PDB entry 7KT3 | X-ray diffraction, 1.88 A resolution | chains A and P of the 4 polymer chains in the assembly

Chain A:
Molecule: DNA-directed DNA/RNA polymerase mu
Organism: Homo sapiens
Notes: EC 2.7.7.7
UniProtKB: Q9NP87 (DPOLM_HUMAN); aligned to UniProt positions 132-494 over residues 132-494
Sequence (356 residues; numbered 127 to 494; 12 numbers in that range are skipped by the numbering (no residue carries them; nothing is unmodelled there); the number before each row is that of its first residue):
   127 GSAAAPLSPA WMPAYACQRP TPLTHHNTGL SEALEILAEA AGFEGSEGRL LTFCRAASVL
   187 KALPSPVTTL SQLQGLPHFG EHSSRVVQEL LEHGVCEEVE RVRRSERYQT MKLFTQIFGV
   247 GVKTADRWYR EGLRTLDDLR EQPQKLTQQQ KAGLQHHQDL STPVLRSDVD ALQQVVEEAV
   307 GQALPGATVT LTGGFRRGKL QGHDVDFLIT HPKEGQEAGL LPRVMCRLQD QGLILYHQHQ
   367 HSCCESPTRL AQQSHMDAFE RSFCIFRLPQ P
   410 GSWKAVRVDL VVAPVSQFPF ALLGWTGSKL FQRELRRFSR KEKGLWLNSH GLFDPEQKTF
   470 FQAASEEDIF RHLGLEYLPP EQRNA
Unresolved in the structure: 127-136, 365-383
Differences from the reference sequence: expression tag (127-131); linker (410)
Covalent attachments: 2,3-dihydroxy-1,4-dithiobutane (DTT) linked to Cys-180
Metal / ion sites: Ca2+ site 1 near Phe-205 (its only coordinating residue here); Na+: Thr-241, Ile-243, Val-246 (shared with DT3(P) of chain P); Ca2+ site 2: Asp-330, Asp-332, Asp-418 (together with 8-oxo-2'-deoxyguanosine-5'-triphosphate) (shared with DA4(P) of chain P); Ca2+ site 3: Asp-330, Asp-332 (together with 8-oxo-2'-deoxyguanosine-5'-triphosphate)
Residues lining bound ligands: 8-oxo-2'-deoxyguanosine-5'-triphosphate (8DG): Gly-319, Gly-320, Arg-323, Lys-325, Gln-327, Gly-328, His-329, Asp-330, Asp-332, Gly-433, Trp-434, Thr-435, Gly-436, Ser-437, Lys-438, Gln-441, Arg-445
Curated features (UniProtKB/Swiss-Prot):
  - region: Arg-323 to Asp-332 (Involved in ssDNA binding)
  - binding site (Mg(2+)): Asp-330, Asp-332, Asp-418
  - site: Gly-433 (Responsible for the low discrimination between dNTP and rNTP)
From the paper describing this entry:
  - binding site for 8-oxo-2'-deoxyguanosine-5'-triphosphate: Lys-438, Arg-445
  - mutagenesis - K438D: unchanged catalytic activity on presence of Mn2+
  - mutagenesis - R445A: increased catalytic activity on dGTP misinsertion
  - mutagenesis - K438D: decreased catalytic activity on Mg2+-dependent dGTP:At
  - mutagenesis - K438D (23-fold): decreased catalytic activity on :Ct insertion

Chain P:
Molecule: 4-nt DNA strand
Sequence (4 nucleotides; row label = number of the first residue in the row):
     1 CGTA
Metal / ion sites: Na+: DT3 (shared with Thr-241(A), Ile-243(A), Val-246(A) of chain A); Ca2+: DA4 (together with 8-oxo-2'-deoxyguanosine-5'-triphosphate) (shared with Asp-330(A), Asp-332(A), Asp-418(A) of chain A)

How chain A and chain P interact:
Contacting residue pairs (21):
  Ile-243(A) with DT3(P), phosphate contact
  Phe-244(A) with DT3(P), phosphate contact
  Gly-245(A) with DG2(P), phosphate contact; DT3(P), hydrogen bond to the phosphate
  Val-246(A) with DG2(P), hydrogen bond to the phosphate; DT3(P), hydrogen bond to the phosphate
  Gly-247(A) with DG2(P), hydrogen bond to the phosphate; DT3(P), phosphate contact
  Lys-249(A) with DC1(P), phosphate contact; DG2(P), phosphate contact
  Thr-250(A) with DC1(P), hydrogen bond to the phosphate; DG2(P), hydrogen bond to the phosphate
  Gln-275(A) with DG2(P), sugar contact
  His-329(A) with DA4(P), salt bridge to the phosphate
  Asp-332(A) with DA4(P), phosphate contact
  Phe-389(A) with DT3(P), sugar contact; DA4(P), sugar contact
  Arg-416(A) with DT3(P), phosphate contact; DA4(P), salt bridge to the phosphate
  Asp-418(A) with DA4(P), sugar contact
  Trp-434(A) with DA4(P), phosphate contact
Also at the interface, not in a pair above, chain A (17 interface residues in all): Val-248, Asp-330, Arg-387

Overview:
17 residues of chain A and 4 residues of chain P are in contact, with 6 hydrogen bonds and 2 salt bridges.
Among the polar pairs are Gly-245(A)/DT3(P), Val-246(A)/DG2(P) and Val-246(A)/DT3(P). The paper reports a
binding site for 8-oxo-2'-deoxyguanosine-5'-triphosphate at Lys-438(A) and Arg-445(A); R445A of chain A
increases catalytic activity on dGTP misinsertion.
Here chain A is DNA-directed DNA/RNA polymerase mu (Homo sapiens) and chain P is a 4-nt DNA strand. Entry 7KT3
(DNA Polymerase Mu, 8-oxodGTP:At Pre-Catalytic Ground State Ternary Complex, 20 mM Ca2+ (120min)) was
determined by X-ray diffraction, deposited together with 7KSS, 7KST, 7KSU, 7KSV, 7KSW, 7KSX and 25 further
entries.
